9C0U - chains B and L of the 4 polymer chains in the assembly; structure by X-ray diffraction, 3.59 A resolution.

Chain B:
Name: Hemagglutinin
From: Influenza A virus
Sequence (504 residues; numbered -326 to 177; the number before each row is that of its first residue; numbers below 1 keep their minus sign (Gly-326 is residue -326)):
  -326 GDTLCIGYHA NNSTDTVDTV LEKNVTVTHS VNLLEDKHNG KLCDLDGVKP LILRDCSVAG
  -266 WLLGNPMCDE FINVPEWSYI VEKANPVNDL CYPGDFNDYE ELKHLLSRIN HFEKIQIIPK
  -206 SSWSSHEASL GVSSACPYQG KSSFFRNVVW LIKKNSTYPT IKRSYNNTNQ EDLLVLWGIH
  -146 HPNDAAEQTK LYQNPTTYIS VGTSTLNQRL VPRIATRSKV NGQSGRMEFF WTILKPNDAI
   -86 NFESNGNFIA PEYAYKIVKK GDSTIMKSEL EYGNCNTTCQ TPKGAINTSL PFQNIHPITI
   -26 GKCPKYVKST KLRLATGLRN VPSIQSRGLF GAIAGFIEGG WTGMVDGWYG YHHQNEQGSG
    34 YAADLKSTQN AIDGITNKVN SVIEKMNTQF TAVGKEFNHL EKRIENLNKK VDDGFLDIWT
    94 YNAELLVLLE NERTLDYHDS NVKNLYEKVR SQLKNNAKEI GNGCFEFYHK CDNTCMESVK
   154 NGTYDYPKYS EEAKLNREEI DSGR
Not modelled in the structure: -326 to 9, 175-177
Disulfides: Cys144-Cys148

Chain L:
Name: Antibody 31.b.09 Fab light chain
From: Homo sapiens
Notes: antibody fragment or engineered binder
Sequence (218 residues; numbered 1 to 218; the number before each row is that of its first residue):
     1 DVVMTQSPVS LPVTLGQPAS ISCRSSQGLV YIDGNTYLNW FQQRPGQSPR RLIYNVFTRD
    61 SGVPDRFSGS GSGTDFTLKI TTVEAEDVGV YYCMQGTHWP YTFGQGTKLE IKRTVAAPSV
   121 FIFPPSDEQL KSGTASVVCL LNNFYPREAK VQWKVDNALQ SGNSQESVTE QDSKDSTYSL
   181 SSTLTLSKAD YEKHKVYACE VTHQGLSSPV TKSFNRGE
Disulfides: Cys23-Cys93

Chain B / chain L interface:
Residue-residue contacts (9; chain B residue first):
  Trp21(B) with Ile32(L), hydrophobic
  Gln42(B) with Trp99(L), hydrogen bond
  Ile45(B) with Tyr31(L); Ile32(L), hydrophobic
  Thr49(B) with Tyr31(L); Ile32(L)
  Asn53(B) with Gly28(L); Leu29(L); Val30(L), hydrogen bond (side chain-backbone)
Interface residues without a listed pair, chain B (7 interface residues in all): Ile48, Val52

Summary:
The interface between chain B and chain L involves 7 residues on one side and 6 on the other, with 2 hydrogen
bonds. Polar pairs include Gln42(B)-Trp99(L) and Asn53(B)-Val30(L).
Chain B is Hemagglutinin (Influenza A virus) and chain L is Antibody 31.b.09 Fab light chain (Homo sapiens);
the structure, Crystal structure of chimeric hemagglutinin cH5/1 in complex with broad protective antibody
31.b.09, was determined by X-ray diffraction, deposited together with 9C0X, 9C22 and 9C0V.
